1P5Q - chains A and C of the 3 polymer chains in the assembly; structure by X-ray diffraction, 2.80 A resolution.

[Chain A (and C)]
Name: FK506-binding protein 4
From: Homo sapiens
Notes: EC 5.2.1.8; fragment: fkbp52 c-terminal domain; chain C of this document is another copy of the same molecule, construct and numbering; everything in this record applies to it too
UniProt: Q02790 (FKBP4_HUMAN); residues 146-459 here correspond to UniProt positions 145-458 (UniProt number = residue number - 1)
Amino-acid sequence (336 residues; numbered 124 to 459; the number before each row is that of its first residue):
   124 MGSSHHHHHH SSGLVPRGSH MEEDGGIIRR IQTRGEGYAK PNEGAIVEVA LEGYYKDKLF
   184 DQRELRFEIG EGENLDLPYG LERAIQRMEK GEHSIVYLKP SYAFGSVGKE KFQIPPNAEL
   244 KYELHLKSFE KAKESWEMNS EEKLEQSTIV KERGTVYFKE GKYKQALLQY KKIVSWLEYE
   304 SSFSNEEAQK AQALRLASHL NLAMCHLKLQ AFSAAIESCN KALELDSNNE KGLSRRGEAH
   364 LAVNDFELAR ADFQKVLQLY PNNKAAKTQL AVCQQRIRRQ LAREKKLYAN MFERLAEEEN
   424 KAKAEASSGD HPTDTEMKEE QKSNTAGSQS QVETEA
Unresolved in the structure: 124-144, 428-459
Construct notes: expression tag (124-145); modified residue (211, 261); conflict Ser-357 (Phe356 in Q02790)
Modified residues: Mse-211 (selenomethionine; parent Met); Mse-261 (selenomethionine; parent Met)
From the paper describing this entry:
  - conformationally variable residues (helix shift): Ile-400
  - specificity-determining residues: Gln-333, Phe-335, Ala-365 (proposed by the authors, not directly observed)

[Interface between chain A and chain C]
Contacting residue pairs (37; chain A residue first):
  Glu-301(A) with Leu-371(C)
  Tyr-302(A) with Asp-368(C); Glu-370(C); Leu-371(C), hydrophobic
  Ser-304(A) with Glu-370(C), hydrogen bond (side chain-backbone); Arg-373(C), hydrogen bond (backbone-side chain); Ala-374(C); Gln-377(C)
  Ser-305(A) with Arg-373(C)
  Phe-306(A) with Gln-377(C)
  Asn-308(A) with Gln-381(C), hydrogen bond (backbone-side chain)
  Gln-315(A) with Lys-378(C), hydrogen bond
  Asn-343(A) with Glu-347(C)
  Leu-346(A) with Leu-346(C); Glu-347(C)
  Glu-347(A) with Asn-343(C); Leu-346(C); Glu-347(C); Ser-350(C)
  Leu-348(A) with Ser-350(C), hydrogen bond (backbone-side chain)
  Asp-349(A) with Ser-350(C)
  Ser-350(A) with Leu-346(C); Glu-347(C); Leu-348(C); Asp-349(C); Ser-350(C), hydrogen bond (backbone-side chain)
  Arg-359(A) with Glu-347(C), salt bridge
  Asp-368(A) with Tyr-302(C)
  Glu-370(A) with Tyr-302(C); Ser-304(C), hydrogen bond (backbone-side chain)
  Leu-371(A) with Glu-301(C); Tyr-302(C)
  Arg-373(A) with Ser-304(C), hydrogen bond; Ser-305(C)
  Gln-377(A) with Ser-304(C), hydrogen bond (side chain-backbone)
  Lys-378(A) with Gln-315(C)
  Gln-381(A) with Asn-308(C)
Interface residues without a listed pair, chain A (23 interface residues in all): Lys-344, Ala-374
Interface residues without a listed pair, chain C (22 interface residues in all): Phe-306, Ala-311

[Summary]
Chain A and chain C form an interface of 23 and 22 residues respectively; the contacts include 9 hydrogen
bonds and 1 salt bridge. Polar contacts include Arg-359(A)/Glu-347(C), Ser-304(A)/Glu-370(C) and
Ser-304(A)/Arg-373(C). The paper reports specificity determinants Gln-333(A), Phe-335(A) and Ala-365(A);
conformational variability at Ile-400(A).
Both chains are FK506-binding protein 4 (Homo sapiens). Entry 1P5Q (Crystal Structure of FKBP52 C-terminal
Domain) was determined by X-ray diffraction together with 1Q1C and 1QZ2 from the same study.
